8VGN - chains A and I of the 6 polymer chains in the assembly; structure by electron microscopy, 2.50 A resolution.

== Chain A ==
Protein: Rituximab Fab heavy chain
From: Homo sapiens
Notes: antibody fragment or engineered binder
Amino-acid sequence (229 residues; each row starts with the number of its first residue; note: 4 numbers in that range are skipped by the numbering (no residue carries them; nothing is unmodelled there); a row labelled like 82A-82C holds insertion residues (82A, then the next letters in order)):
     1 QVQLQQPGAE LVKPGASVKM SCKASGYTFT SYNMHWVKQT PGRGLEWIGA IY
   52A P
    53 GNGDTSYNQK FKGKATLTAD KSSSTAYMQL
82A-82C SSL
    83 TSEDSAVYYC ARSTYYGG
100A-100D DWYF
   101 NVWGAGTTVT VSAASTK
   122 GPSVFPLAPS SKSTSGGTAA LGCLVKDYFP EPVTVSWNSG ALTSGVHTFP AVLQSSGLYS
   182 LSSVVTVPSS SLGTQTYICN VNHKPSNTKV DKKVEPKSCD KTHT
Unresolved in the structure: 221-225
Cystine bridges: Cys-22/Cys-92, Cys-144/Cys-200

== Chain I ==
Protein: B-lymphocyte antigen CD20
From: Homo sapiens
UniProt: P11836 (CD20_HUMAN); residue numbers follow UniProt; this construct covers 41-297
Amino-acid sequence (278 residues; row label = number of the first residue in the row):
    38 MGSTQSFFMR ESKTLGAVQI MNGLFHIALG GLLMIPAGIY APICVTVWYP LWGGIMYIIS
    98 GSLLAATEKN SRKCLVKGKM IMNSLSLFAA ISGMILSIMD ILNIKISHFL KMESLNFIRA
   158 HTPYINIYNC EPANPSEKNS PSTQYCYSIQ SLFLGILSVM LIFAFFQELV IAGIVENEWK
   218 RTCSRPKSNI VLLSAEEKKE QTIEIKEEVV GLTETSSQPK NEEDIEIIPI QEEEEEETET
   278 NFPEPPQDQE SSPIENDSSP GNSENLYFQG HHHHHHHH
Unresolved in the structure: 38-45, 104-112, 220-315
Sequence notes: initiating methionine (38); expression tag (39-40, 298-315)
Curated features (UniProtKB/Swiss-Prot):
  - region: Ala-74 to Ile-80 (Epitope 1), Phe-146 to Pro-160 (Epitope 2), Glu-168 to Lys-175 (Epitope 3 (recognized by antibodies, including Rituximab))
  - modified residue: Ser-225 (Phosphoserine), Thr-239 (Phosphothreonine)
  - lipidation (S-palmitoyl cysteine): Cys-111, Cys-220
Cystine bridges: Cys-167/Cys-183

== Interface between chain A and chain I ==
Contacting residue pairs (20; chain A residue first):
  Asn-33(A) / Asn-171(I)
  Asn-33(A) / Pro-172(I)
  Asn-33(A) / Ser-173(I)  hydrogen bond
  His-35(A) / Ala-170(I)
  His-35(A) / Asn-171(I)  hydrogen bond
  Trp-47(A) / Ala-170(I)
  Ala-50(A) / Ala-170(I)
  Ala-50(A) / Pro-172(I)
  Tyr-52(A) / Pro-172(I)
  Tyr-52(A) / Ser-173(I)
  Asp-56(A) / Pro-172(I)
  Thr-57(A) / Pro-172(I)
  Thr-57(A) / Lys-175(I)  hydrogen bond (backbone-side chain)
  Ser-58(A) / Glu-168(I)
  Ser-58(A) / Pro-169(I)  hydrogen bond (side chain-backbone)
  Ser-58(A) / Ala-170(I)  hydrogen bond (side chain-backbone)
  Ser-58(A) / Pro-172(I)
  Ser-95(A) / Asn-171(I)  hydrogen bond
  Trp-100B(A) / Asn-171(I)
  Trp-100B(A) / Glu-174(I)
Also at the interface, not in a pair above, chain A (13 interface residues in all): Ile-51, Asn-54, Lys-64
Also at the interface, not in a pair above, chain I (9 interface residues in all): Asn-176

== Summary ==
Chain A and chain I form an interface of 13 and 9 residues respectively, with 6 hydrogen bonds. Polar contacts
include Asn-33(A)/Ser-173(I), His-35(A)/Asn-171(I) and Thr-57(A)/Lys-175(I).
Chain A is Rituximab Fab heavy chain and chain I is B-lymphocyte antigen CD20, both from Homo sapiens; the
structure, CryoEM structure of CD20 in complex with wild type Rituximab Fab, was determined by electron
microscopy (same publication as 8VEG, 8VGE, 8VGF, 8VGG, 8VGL, 8VGM and 3 further entries).
